Entry 1KCE (X-ray diffraction, 2.00 A resolution); this record covers chains A and B.

# Chain A (and B)
Name: Thymidylate synthase
From: Escherichia coli
Notes: EC 2.1.1.45; chain B of this document is another copy of the same molecule, construct and numbering; everything in this record applies to it too
Reference sequence: P0A884 (TYSY_ECOLI); numbering as in UniProt (aligned over 2-264)
Amino-acid sequence (264 residues; numbered 1 to 264; the number before each row is that of its first residue):
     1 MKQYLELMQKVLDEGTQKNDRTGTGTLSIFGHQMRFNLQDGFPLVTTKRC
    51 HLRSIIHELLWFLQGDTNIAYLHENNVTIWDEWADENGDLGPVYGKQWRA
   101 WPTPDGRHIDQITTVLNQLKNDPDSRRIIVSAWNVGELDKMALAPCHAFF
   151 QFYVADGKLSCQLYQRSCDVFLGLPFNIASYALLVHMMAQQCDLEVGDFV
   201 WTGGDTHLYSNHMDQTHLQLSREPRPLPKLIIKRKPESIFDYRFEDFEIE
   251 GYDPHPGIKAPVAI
Glycans and other covalent adducts: 2'-deoxyuridine 5'-monophosphate (UMP) linked to Cys146
Modified residues: Met1 (n-carboxymethionine; CXM)
Residues lining bound ligands:
  - 10-propargyl-5,8-dideazafolic acid (CB3): His51, Ser54, Glu58, Thr78, Ile79, Trp80, Trp83, Leu143, Asp169, Leu172, Gly173, Phe176, Asn177, Tyr209, Lys259, Val262, Ala263
  - 2'-deoxyuridine 5'-monophosphate (UMP): Arg21, Trp80, Tyr94, Leu143, His147, Gln165, Arg166, Ser167, Cys168, Asp169, Gly173, Asn177, His207, Tyr209
Curated features (UniProtKB/Swiss-Prot):
  - active site: Cys146 (Nucleophile)
  - binding site (dUMP): Arg21, Arg126, Arg127, Arg166 to Asp169, Asn177, His207 to Tyr209
  - binding site ((6R)-5,10-methylene-5,6,7,8-tetrahydrofolate): His51, Asp169, Ala263

# How chain A and chain B interact
Pairs across the interface - 103 pairs, chain A then chain B:
  Thr16(A) - Asp156(B)
  Lys18(A) - Asp124(B)
  Lys18(A) - Tyr153(B)
  Lys18(A) - Val154(B)
  Asn19(A) - Asp124(B)
  Asp20(A) - Arg126(B)  salt bridge
  Arg21(A) - Arg127(B)
  Thr26(A) - Arg126(B)
  Ser28(A) - Tyr153(B)  hydrogen bond
  Ile29(A) - Tyr153(B)
  Phe30(A) - Arg35(B)  hydrogen bond (backbone-side chain)
  Phe30(A) - Gln151(B)
  Phe30(A) - Tyr153(B)  hydrophobic
  Phe30(A) - Ser160(B)
  Phe30(A) - Cys161(B)
  Phe30(A) - Gln162(B)
  Gly31(A) - Arg35(B)  hydrogen bond (backbone-side chain)
  Gly31(A) - Gln162(B)
  His32(A) - Gln33(B)  hydrogen bond (backbone-side chain)
  Gln33(A) - Gly31(B)
  Gln33(A) - His32(B)  hydrogen bond (side chain-backbone)
  Gln33(A) - Gln33(B)
  Gln33(A) - Thr202(B)
  Arg35(A) - Phe30(B)  hydrogen bond (side chain-backbone)
  Arg35(A) - Gly31(B)  hydrogen bond (side chain-backbone)
  Trp101(A) - Trp101(B)  hydrophobic
  Trp101(A) - Trp133(B)
  Trp101(A) - Val135(B)
  Trp101(A) - Gly136(B)
  Thr103(A) - Gly136(B)
  Pro104(A) - Pro102(B)  hydrophobic
  Pro104(A) - Pro104(B)
  Asp105(A) - Lys140(B)  salt bridge
  Arg107(A) - Gly136(B)
  Arg107(A) - Asp139(B)  salt bridge
  Arg107(A) - Lys140(B)
  Ile109(A) - Val135(B)
  Ile109(A) - Gly136(B)
  Gln111(A) - Val135(B)
  Asp124(A) - Lys18(B)  salt bridge
  Asp124(A) - Asn19(B)
  Arg126(A) - Asp20(B)  salt bridge
  Arg126(A) - Thr26(B)
  Arg126(A) - Arg166(B)  hydrogen bond (backbone-side chain)
  Arg126(A) - Ser167(B)  hydrogen bond
  Arg126(A) - Asp205(B)
  Arg126(A) - His207(B)
  Arg126(A) - Tyr209(B)  hydrogen bond
  Arg127(A) - Arg21(B)
  Arg127(A) - Leu143(B)
  Arg127(A) - Ala144(B)
  Arg127(A) - Arg166(B)
  Ile129(A) - Trp133(B)  hydrophobic
  Ile129(A) - Arg166(B)
  Ser131(A) - Trp133(B)
  Trp133(A) - Ile129(B)
  Trp133(A) - Ser131(B)
  Trp133(A) - Phe149(B)  hydrophobic
  Asn134(A) - Trp101(B)
  Val135(A) - Trp101(B)
  Val135(A) - Ile109(B)  hydrophobic
  Val135(A) - Gln111(B)
  Gly136(A) - Trp101(B)
  Leu143(A) - Arg127(B)
  Ala144(A) - Arg127(B)
  Phe149(A) - Trp133(B)  hydrophobic
  Phe149(A) - Tyr164(B)  hydrophobic
  Gln151(A) - Phe30(B)
  Gln151(A) - Tyr164(B)  hydrogen bond
  Gln151(A) - Arg166(B)
  Gln151(A) - Gly204(B)
  Tyr153(A) - Lys18(B)
  Tyr153(A) - Ser28(B)  hydrogen bond
  Tyr153(A) - Phe30(B)  hydrophobic
  Tyr153(A) - Asp205(B)
  Val154(A) - Lys18(B)  hydrogen bond (backbone-side chain)
  Asp156(A) - Thr16(B)
  Ser160(A) - Phe30(B)
  Cys161(A) - Phe30(B)
  Gln162(A) - Phe30(B)
  Gln162(A) - Gly31(B)
  Gln162(A) - Tyr164(B)  hydrogen bond
  Gln162(A) - Thr202(B)
  Gln162(A) - Gly203(B)  hydrogen bond (side chain-backbone)
  Gln162(A) - Gly204(B)
  Tyr164(A) - Phe149(B)  hydrophobic
  Tyr164(A) - Gln151(B)  hydrogen bond
  Tyr164(A) - Gln162(B)  hydrogen bond
  Arg166(A) - Arg126(B)  hydrogen bond (side chain-backbone)
  Arg166(A) - Arg127(B)
  Arg166(A) - Ile129(B)
  Arg166(A) - Gln151(B)  hydrogen bond (backbone-side chain)
  Ser167(A) - Arg126(B)  hydrogen bond
  Thr202(A) - Gln33(B)
  Thr202(A) - Gln162(B)
  Thr202(A) - Thr202(B)
  Gly203(A) - Gln162(B)  hydrogen bond (backbone-side chain)
  Gly204(A) - Gln151(B)
  Gly204(A) - Gln162(B)
  Asp205(A) - Arg126(B)
  Asp205(A) - Tyr153(B)
  His207(A) - Arg126(B)
  Tyr209(A) - Arg126(B)  hydrogen bond
Also at the interface, not in a pair above, chain A (55 interface residues in all): Thr22, Pro102, Pro123, Glu137, Ala148, Phe152, Ala155
Also at the interface, not in a pair above, chain B (54 interface residues in all): Ile29, Thr103, Asn134, Glu137, Ala148, Phe152, Ala155, Val200

# Summary
55 residues of chain A face 54 of chain B across their interface, with 22 hydrogen bonds and 5 salt bridges.
Among the polar pairs are Asp20(A)-Arg126(B), Asp105(A)-Lys140(B) and Arg107(A)-Asp139(B). Bound to chain A:
10-propargyl-5,8-dideazafolic acid. Covalently linked 2'-deoxyuridine 5'-monophosphate: at Cys146(A).
Chain A and chain B are both Thymidylate synthase (Escherichia coli); the structure, E. coli thymidylate
synthase mutant E58Q in complex with CB3717 and 2'-deoxyuridine 5'-monophosphate (dump), was determined by
X-ray diffraction together with 1ZPR from the same study.
